3AK0 - chains A and B; structure by X-ray diffraction, 1.59 A resolution.

== Chain A (and B) ==
Protein: Ancestral congerin Con-anc
Notes: engineered mutation(s): N26K; chain B of this document is another copy of the same molecule, construct and numbering; everything in this record applies to it too
Chain sequence (135 residues; row label = number of the first residue in the row; numbers below 1 keep their minus sign (Met-2 is residue -2)):
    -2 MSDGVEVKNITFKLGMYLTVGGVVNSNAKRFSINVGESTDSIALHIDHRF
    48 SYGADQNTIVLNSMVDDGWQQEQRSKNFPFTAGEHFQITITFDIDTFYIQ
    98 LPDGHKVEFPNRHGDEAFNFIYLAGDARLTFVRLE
Unresolved in the structure: -2 to 0

== How chain A and chain B interact ==
Contacting residue pairs - 26 pairs, chain A then chain B:
  Gly1(A) - Asn6(B)
  Val2(A) - Val4(B)  hydrophobic
  Val2(A) - Lys5(B)
  Val2(A) - Asn6(B)
  Val2(A) - Ile7(B)  hydrophobic
  Glu3(A) - Glu3(B)
  Glu3(A) - Val4(B)
  Glu3(A) - Lys5(B)  hydrogen bond (backbone-backbone)
  Glu3(A) - Asn6(B)
  Val4(A) - Val2(B)  hydrophobic
  Val4(A) - Glu3(B)
  Lys5(A) - Val2(B)
  Lys5(A) - Glu3(B)  hydrogen bond (backbone-backbone)
  Asn6(A) - Gly1(B)
  Asn6(A) - Val2(B)
  Thr127(A) - Val129(B)
  Thr127(A) - Arg130(B)
  Thr127(A) - Leu131(B)  hydrogen bond (backbone-backbone)
  Phe128(A) - Phe128(B)  hydrophobic
  Phe128(A) - Val129(B)
  Phe128(A) - Arg130(B)
  Val129(A) - Phe128(B)
  Val129(A) - Val129(B)  hydrogen bond (backbone-backbone)
  Arg130(A) - Thr127(B)
  Arg130(A) - Phe128(B)
  Leu131(A) - Thr127(B)  hydrogen bond (backbone-backbone)
Also at the interface, not in a pair above, chain A (13 interface residues in all): Ile7, Leu126
Also at the interface, not in a pair above, chain B (13 interface residues in all): Leu126

== Summary ==
Chain A and chain B each contribute 13 residues to their interface; the contacts include 5 hydrogen bonds.
Backbone hydrogen bonds pair Glu3(A)-Lys5(B), Thr127(A)-Leu131(B) and Val129(A)-Val129(B).
Chain A and chain B are both Ancestral congerin Con-anc; the structure, Crystal Structure of Ancestral
Congerin Con-anc'-N28K, was determined by X-ray diffraction, deposited together with 3AJY and 3AJZ.
